PDB entry 5NED | electron microscopy, 3.10 A resolution | chains B and C of the 4 polymer chains in the assembly

# Chain B
Molecule: O PanAsia VP2
From: Foot-and-mouth disease virus
UniProt: A0A1B0QWS1 (A0A1B0QWS1_9PICO); residues 1-218 here correspond to UniProt positions 86-303 (UniProt number = residue number + 85)
Chain sequence (218 residues; numbered 1 to 218; the number before each row is that of its first residue):
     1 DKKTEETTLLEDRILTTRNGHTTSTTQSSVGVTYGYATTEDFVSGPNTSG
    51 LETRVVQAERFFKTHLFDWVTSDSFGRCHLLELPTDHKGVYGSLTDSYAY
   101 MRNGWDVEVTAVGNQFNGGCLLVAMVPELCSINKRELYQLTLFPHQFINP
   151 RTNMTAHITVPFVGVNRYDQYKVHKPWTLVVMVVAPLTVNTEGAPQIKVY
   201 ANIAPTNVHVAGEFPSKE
Disordered / not traced: 1-12

# Chain C
Molecule: O PanAsia VP3
From: Foot-and-mouth disease virus
UniProt: J3T9N5 (J3T9N5_9PICO); residues 1-220 here correspond to UniProt positions 305-524 (UniProt number = residue number + 304)
Chain sequence (220 residues; numbered 1 to 220; the number before each row is that of its first residue):
     1 GIFPVACSDGYGGLVTTDPKTADPAYGKVFNPPRNMLPGRFTNFLDVAEA
    51 CPTFLRFEGDVPYVTTKTDSDRILAQFDLSLAAKHMSNTFLAGLAQYYTQ
   101 YSGTINLHFMFTGPTDAKARYMIAYAPPGMEPPKTPEAAAHCIHAEWDTG
   151 LNSKFTFSIPYLSAADYAYTASDTAETTNVQGWVCLFQITHGKADGDALV
   201 VLASAGKDFELRLPVDARTQ
Differences from the reference sequence: engineered mutation Arg-56 (His360 in J3T9N5)

# Interface between chain B and chain C
Residue-residue contacts - 41 pairs, chain B then chain C:
  Asn-47(B) / Tyr-161(C)
  Asn-47(B) / Leu-162(C)
  Asn-47(B) / Ser-163(C)  hydrogen bond (backbone-backbone)
  Asn-47(B) / Ala-164(C)  hydrogen bond (side chain-backbone)
  Asn-47(B) / Ala-165(C)
  Asn-47(B) / Asp-166(C)
  Thr-48(B) / Tyr-161(C)
  Thr-48(B) / Leu-162(C)
  Ser-49(B) / Pro-160(C)
  Ser-49(B) / Tyr-161(C)
  Leu-51(B) / Ile-143(C)  hydrophobic
  Leu-51(B) / Pro-160(C)  hydrophobic
  Ala-99(B) / Pro-127(C)  hydrophobic
  Ala-99(B) / Pro-128(C)
  Tyr-100(B) / Pro-128(C)
  Tyr-100(B) / Leu-162(C)
  Tyr-100(B) / Ser-163(C)
  Tyr-100(B) / Ala-164(C)
  Asn-166(B) / Ala-164(C)
  Asn-166(B) / Ala-165(C)
  Tyr-168(B) / Ala-164(C)
  Lys-172(B) / Gly-129(C)  hydrogen bond (side chain-backbone)
  Gly-212(B) / Pro-127(C)
  Gly-212(B) / Leu-162(C)
  Glu-213(B) / Pro-127(C)
  Glu-213(B) / His-141(C)
  Glu-213(B) / Cys-142(C)
  Glu-213(B) / Ile-143(C)
  Phe-214(B) / Pro-127(C)  hydrophobic
  Phe-214(B) / Pro-128(C)
  Phe-214(B) / Gly-129(C)
  Phe-214(B) / Met-130(C)  hydrophobic
  Phe-214(B) / His-141(C)
  Pro-215(B) / Met-130(C)
  Pro-215(B) / Pro-133(C)
  Pro-215(B) / Ala-138(C)
  Pro-215(B) / Cys-142(C)
  Ser-216(B) / Ala-138(C)  hydrogen bond (backbone-backbone)
  Ser-216(B) / His-141(C)
  Lys-217(B) / Met-130(C)
  Glu-218(B) / Ala-138(C)
Also at the interface, not in a pair above, chain B (20 interface residues in all): Pro-46, Arg-167, Gln-170, Ala-211
Also at the interface, not in a pair above, chain C (18 interface residues in all): Glu-131, Glu-137

# In short
20 residues of chain B and 18 residues of chain C are in contact; the contacts include 4 hydrogen bonds. Polar
pairs include Asn-47(B)/Ala-164(C), Lys-172(B)/Gly-129(C) and Asn-47(B)/Ser-163(C).
Here chain B is O PanAsia VP2 and chain C is O PanAsia VP3, both from Foot-and-mouth disease virus. Entry 5NED
(CryoEM Structure of Foot and Mouth Disease Virus O PanAsia) was determined by electron microscopy, deposited
together with 5NE4, 5NEJ, 5NEM, 5NER and 5NET.
